Entry 1S32 (X-ray diffraction, 2.05 A resolution); this record covers chains I and G of the 10 polymer chains in the assembly.

Chain I:
Molecule: palindromic alpha-satellite 146 bp DNA fragment
Sequence (146 nucleotides; row label = number of the first residue in the row):
     1 ATCAATATCC ACCTGCAGAT TCTACCAAAA GTGTATTTGG AAACTGCTCC ATCAAAAGGC
    61 ATGTTCAGCG GAATTCCGCT GAACATGCCT TTTGATGGAG CAGTTTCCAA ATACACTTTT
   121 GGTAGAATCT GCAGGTGGAT ATTGAT
Metal / ion sites: Mn2+ near DG40 (its only coordinating residue here)
Residues lining bound ligands: gamma-amino-butanoic acid / beta-alanine / 3-amino-(dimethylpropylamine) / IMT / 2-(2-carbamoylmethoxy-ethoxy)-acetamide / 4-amino-(1-methylpyrrole)-2-carboxylic acid: DA29, DA30, DG31, DT32, DG33, DT34, DA35, DT36, DT112, DA113, DC114, DA115, DC116, DT117, DT118, DT119, DT120

Chain G:
Protein: Histone H2A
From: Xenopus laevis
UniProt: Q6AZJ8 (Q6AZJ8_XENLA); residues 1001-1119 here correspond to UniProt positions 2-120 (UniProt number = residue number - 999)
Sequence (119 residues; row label = number of the first residue in the row):
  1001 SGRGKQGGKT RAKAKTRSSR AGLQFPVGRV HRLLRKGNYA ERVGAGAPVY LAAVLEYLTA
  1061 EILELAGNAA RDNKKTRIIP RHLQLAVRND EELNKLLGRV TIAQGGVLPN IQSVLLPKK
Not modelled in the structure: 1001-1012

Interface between chain I and chain G:
Contacting residue pairs (18; chain I residue first):
  DC69(I) with Lys1118(G), salt bridge to the phosphate
  DA111(I) with Arg1042(G), phosphate contact; Val1043(G), phosphate contact; Gly1044(G), phosphate contact; Ala1045(G), hydrogen bond to the phosphate
  DT112(I) with Arg1035(G), salt bridge to the phosphate; Glu1041(G), phosphate contact; Arg1042(G), phosphate contact; Val1043(G), hydrogen bond to the phosphate
  DT118(I) with Lys1013(G), salt bridge to the phosphate
  DG121(I) with Arg1029(G), hydrogen bond to the phosphate
  DG122(I) with Arg1029(G), salt bridge to the phosphate
  DG131(I) with Thr1076(G), hydrogen bond to the phosphate; Arg1077(G), hydrogen bond to the sugar
  DC132(I) with Lys1075(G), phosphate contact; Thr1076(G), hydrogen bond to the phosphate; Arg1077(G), hydrogen bond to the phosphate
  DA133(I) with Lys1075(G), phosphate contact

Overview:
9 residues of chain I face 12 of chain G across their interface, with 7 hydrogen bonds and 4 salt bridges.
Among the polar pairs are DG131(I)-Arg1077(G), DA111(I)-Ala1045(G) and DT112(I)-Val1043(G).
Chain I is palindromic alpha-satellite 146 bp DNA fragment and chain G is Histone H2A (Xenopus laevis); the
structure, Molecular Recognition of the Nucleosomal 'Supergroove', was determined by X-ray diffraction.
